PDB entry 4WCF | X-ray diffraction, 1.93 A resolution | chains A and C of the 4 polymer chains in the assembly

# Chain A
Name: Pteridine reductase
Organism: Trypanosoma brucei brucei
UniProtKB: O76290 (O76290_TRYBB); numbering as in UniProt (aligned over 1-268)
Amino-acid sequence (268 residues; numbered 1 to 268; the number before each row is that of its first residue):
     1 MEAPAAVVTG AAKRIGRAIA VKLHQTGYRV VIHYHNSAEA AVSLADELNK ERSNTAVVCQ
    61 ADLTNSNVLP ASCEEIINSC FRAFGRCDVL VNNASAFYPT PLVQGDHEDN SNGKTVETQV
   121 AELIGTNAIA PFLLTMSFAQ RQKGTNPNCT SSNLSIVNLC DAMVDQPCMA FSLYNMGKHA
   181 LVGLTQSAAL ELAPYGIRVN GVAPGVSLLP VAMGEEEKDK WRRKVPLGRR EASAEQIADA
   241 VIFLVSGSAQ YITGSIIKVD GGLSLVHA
Not modelled in the structure: 1, 104-112, 143-151
Modified residues: Cys-59 (S-oxy cysteine; CSX); Cys-168 (S-oxy cysteine; CSX)
Small-molecule neighbours:
  - 3KN (3-(5-amino-1,3,4-thiadiazol-2-yl)pyridin-4-amine): Ser-95, Ala-96, Phe-97, Asp-161, Tyr-174, Gly-205, Val-206, Leu-209, Pro-210, Met-213
  - NADP (NAP; NADP nicotinamide-adenine-dinucleotide phosphate): Gly-10, Lys-13, Arg-14, Ile-15, Gly-16, His-33, Tyr-34, His-35, Asn-36, Ser-37, Ala-61, Asp-62, Leu-63, Thr-64, Asn-93, Ala-94, Ser-95, Ala-96, Thr-126, Asn-127, Leu-159, Cys-160, Asp-161, Tyr-174, Lys-178, Pro-204, Gly-205, Val-206, Ser-207, Leu-208
What the authors report for this chain:
  - binding site for 3KN: Phe-97, Asp-161, Tyr-174, Gly-205

# Chain C
Name: Pteridine reductase
Organism: Trypanosoma brucei brucei
UniProtKB: O76290 (O76290_TRYBB); numbering as in UniProt (aligned over 1-268)
Amino-acid sequence (268 residues; numbered 1 to 268; the number before each row is that of its first residue):
     1 MEAPAAVVTG AAKRIGRAIA VKLHQTGYRV VIHYHNSAEA AVSLADELNK ERSNTAVVCQ
    61 ADLTNSNVLP ASCEEIINSC FRAFGRCDVL VNNASAFYPT PLVQGDHEDN SNGKTVETQV
   121 AELIGTNAIA PFLLTMSFAQ RQKGTNPNCT SSNLSIVNLC DAMVDQPCMA FSLYNMGKHA
   181 LVGLTQSAAL ELAPYGIRVN GVAPGVSLLP VAMGEEEKDK WRRKVPLGRR EASAEQIADA
   241 VIFLVSGSAQ YITGSIIKVD GGLSLVHA
Not modelled in the structure: 1, 104-113, 143-152, 211
Modified residues: Cys-59 (cysteinesulfonic acid; OCS); Cys-168 (S-oxy cysteine; CSX)
Small-molecule neighbours:
  - 3KN (3-(5-amino-1,3,4-thiadiazol-2-yl)pyridin-4-amine): Ser-95, Phe-97, Asp-161, Tyr-174, Gly-205, Val-206, Pro-210
  - NADP (NAP; NADP nicotinamide-adenine-dinucleotide phosphate): Gly-10, Ala-12, Lys-13, Arg-14, Ile-15, Gly-16, His-33, Tyr-34, His-35, Asn-36, Ser-37, Ala-61, Asp-62, Leu-63, Thr-64, Asn-93, Ala-94, Ser-95, Ala-96, Thr-126, Asn-127, Leu-159, Cys-160, Asp-161, Tyr-174, Lys-178, Pro-204, Gly-205, Val-206, Ser-207, Leu-208

# Chain A / chain C interface
Contacting residue pairs (78; chain A residue first):
  Asn-65(A) / Glu-117(C)  hydrogen bond
  Ser-66(A) / Glu-117(C)
  Asn-67(A) / Glu-117(C)
  Leu-69(A) / Glu-117(C)
  Pro-70(A) / Val-116(C)  hydrophobic
  Pro-70(A) / Glu-117(C)
  Pro-101(A) / Met-136(C)
  Pro-101(A) / Glu-191(C)
  Leu-102(A) / Phe-132(C)  hydrophobic
  Leu-102(A) / Met-136(C)
  Leu-102(A) / Gln-140(C)
  Leu-102(A) / Ala-188(C)  hydrophobic
  Leu-102(A) / Glu-191(C)  hydrogen bond (backbone-side chain)
  Val-103(A) / Ala-139(C)  hydrophobic
  Val-103(A) / Gln-140(C)
  Val-103(A) / Glu-191(C)
  Val-103(A) / Leu-192(C)  hydrophobic
  Val-103(A) / Tyr-195(C)
  Val-116(A) / Pro-70(C)  hydrophobic
  Val-116(A) / Phe-132(C)  hydrophobic
  Val-116(A) / Met-136(C)  hydrophobic
  Glu-117(A) / Asn-65(C)  hydrogen bond
  Glu-117(A) / Ser-66(C)
  Glu-117(A) / Pro-70(C)
  Val-120(A) / Ile-129(C)  hydrophobic
  Ala-128(A) / Met-176(C)
  Ile-129(A) / Val-120(C)  hydrophobic
  Ile-129(A) / Ile-124(C)  hydrophobic
  Phe-132(A) / Leu-102(C)  hydrophobic
  Phe-132(A) / Val-116(C)  hydrophobic
  Phe-132(A) / Ser-172(C)
  Phe-132(A) / Leu-173(C)  hydrophobic
  Phe-132(A) / Met-176(C)  hydrophobic
  Leu-133(A) / Val-116(C)  hydrophobic
  Leu-133(A) / Glu-117(C)
  Met-136(A) / Pro-101(C)
  Met-136(A) / Leu-102(C)
  Met-136(A) / Val-116(C)  hydrophobic
  Ala-139(A) / Val-103(C)  hydrophobic
  Gln-140(A) / Leu-102(C)  hydrogen bond (side chain-backbone)
  Gln-140(A) / Val-103(C)
  Val-164(A) / Gln-186(C)  hydrogen bond (backbone-side chain)
  Asp-165(A) / Gln-186(C)  hydrogen bond
  Pro-167(A) / Ser-187(C)
  Pro-167(A) / Leu-190(C)
  Ala-170(A) / Glu-191(C)
  Ser-172(A) / Phe-132(C)
  Ser-172(A) / Ser-187(C)
  Ser-172(A) / Glu-191(C)
  Leu-173(A) / Phe-132(C)  hydrophobic
  Asn-175(A) / Gly-183(C)
  Asn-175(A) / Ser-187(C)  hydrogen bond
  Met-176(A) / Ala-128(C)
  Met-176(A) / Phe-132(C)  hydrophobic
  Met-176(A) / Ala-180(C)
  Met-176(A) / Leu-184(C)
  His-179(A) / His-179(C)
  His-179(A) / Gly-183(C)
  His-179(A) / Gln-186(C)  hydrogen bond
  Ala-180(A) / Met-176(C)
  Gly-183(A) / Asn-175(C)
  Gly-183(A) / His-179(C)
  Leu-184(A) / Met-176(C)
  Gln-186(A) / Val-164(C)
  Gln-186(A) / Asp-165(C)  hydrogen bond
  Gln-186(A) / His-179(C)  hydrogen bond
  Ser-187(A) / Pro-167(C)
  Ser-187(A) / Ser-172(C)
  Ser-187(A) / Asn-175(C)  hydrogen bond
  Ala-188(A) / Leu-102(C)  hydrophobic
  Leu-190(A) / Pro-167(C)
  Leu-190(A) / Met-169(C)  hydrophobic
  Glu-191(A) / Pro-101(C)
  Glu-191(A) / Leu-102(C)  hydrogen bond (side chain-backbone)
  Glu-191(A) / Met-169(C)
  Glu-191(A) / Ala-170(C)
  Glu-191(A) / Ser-172(C)
  Leu-192(A) / Val-103(C)  hydrophobic
Interface residues without a listed pair, chain A (41 interface residues in all): Ile-124, Thr-135, Met-169, Val-182, Tyr-195
Interface residues without a listed pair, chain C (42 interface residues in all): Asn-67, Thr-100, Leu-133, Thr-135, Phe-171, Val-182

# Overview
Chain A and chain C form an interface of 41 and 42 residues respectively; the contacts include 12 hydrogen
bonds. Polar pairs include Asn-65(A)/Glu-117(C), Leu-102(A)/Glu-191(C) and Glu-117(A)/Asn-65(C). Chain A binds
NADP and compound 3KN. Chain C binds NADP and compound 3KN. From the paper: a binding site for 3KN at
Phe-97(A), Asp-161(A) and Tyr-174(A) among others.
Here chain A is Pteridine reductase and chain C is Pteridine reductase, both from Trypanosoma brucei brucei.
Entry 4WCF (Trypanosoma brucei PTR1 in complex with inhibitor 9) was determined by X-ray diffraction (same
publication as 5IZC, 4WCD, 2YHI and 2YHU).
